6O64 - chains A and B; structure by X-ray diffraction, 2.00 A resolution.

[Chain A (and B)]
Protein: Spermidine synthase 2
From: Arabidopsis thaliana
Notes: EC 2.5.1.16; chain B of this document is another copy of the same molecule, construct and numbering; everything in this record applies to it too
UniProtKB: O48661 (SPD2_ARATH); numbering as in UniProt (aligned over 39-340)
Chain sequence (305 residues; row label = number of the first residue in the row):
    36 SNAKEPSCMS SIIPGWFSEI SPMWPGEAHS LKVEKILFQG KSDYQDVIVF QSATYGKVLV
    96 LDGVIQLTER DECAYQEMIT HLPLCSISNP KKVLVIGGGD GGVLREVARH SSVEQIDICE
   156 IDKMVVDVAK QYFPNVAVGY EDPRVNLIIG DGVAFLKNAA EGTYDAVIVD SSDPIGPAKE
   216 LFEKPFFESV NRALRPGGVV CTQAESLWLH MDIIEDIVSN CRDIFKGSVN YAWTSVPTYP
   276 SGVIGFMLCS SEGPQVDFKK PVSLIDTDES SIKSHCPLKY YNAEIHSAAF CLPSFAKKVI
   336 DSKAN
Disordered / not traced: 36-42, 211, 301-310, 338-340 (chain B: 36-41, 211-212, 301-304, 338-340)
Differences from the reference sequence: expression tag (36-38)
Swiss-Prot annotation at these positions:
  - active site: Asp205 (Proton acceptor)
  - binding site (S-adenosyl 3-(methylsulfanyl)propylamine): Gln80, Gln111, Asp135, Glu155, Asp186, Gly187, Asp205
  - binding site (putrescine): Tyr110, Asp205 to Asp208, Tyr274

[How chain A and chain B interact]
Contacting residue pairs (90):
  Ser45(A) with Ile47(B)
  Ser46(A) with Ile47(B); Ile48(B)
  Ile47(A) with Ser45(B), hydrogen bond (backbone-side chain); Ile47(B); Trp51(B), hydrophobic; Ser53(B)
  Ile48(A) with Ser53(B)
  Pro49(A) with Ile47(B)
  Trp51(A) with Gly61(B); Glu62(B); Ala63(B)
  Pro60(A) with Thr89(B), hydrogen bond (backbone-side chain)
  Gly61(A) with Trp51(B); Leu66(B); Lys67(B), hydrogen bond (backbone-backbone); Thr89(B)
  Glu62(A) with Trp51(B); His64(B), salt bridge; Ser65(B); Leu66(B); Tyr90(B), hydrogen bond
  Ala63(A) with Trp51(B); Ala63(B); His64(B); Ser65(B), hydrogen bond (backbone-backbone)
  His64(A) with Ala63(B); His64(B)
  Ser65(A) with Glu62(B); Ala63(B), hydrogen bond (backbone-backbone); Ser65(B), hydrogen bond
  Leu66(A) with Gly61(B); Glu62(B)
  Lys67(A) with Gly61(B), hydrogen bond (backbone-backbone)
  Thr89(A) with Pro60(B), hydrogen bond (side chain-backbone); Gly61(B)
  Tyr90(A) with Glu62(B), hydrogen bond; Leu244(B)
  Arg105(A) with Trp243(B), hydrogen bond (side chain-backbone); Leu244(B)
  Asp106(A) with Trp243(B)
  Ala109(A) with Trp243(B), hydrophobic
  Trp243(A) with Arg105(B), hydrogen bond (backbone-side chain); Asp106(B); Ala109(B), hydrophobic; Ser270(B), hydrogen bond; Pro272(B); Tyr315(B), hydrophobic
  Leu244(A) with Tyr90(B); Arg105(B)
  Trp268(A) with Ser270(B); Tyr315(B)
  Ser270(A) with Trp243(B), hydrogen bond; Trp268(B); Val278(B)
  Pro272(A) with Trp243(B); Ser276(B)
  Ser276(A) with Pro272(B)
  Val278(A) with Ser270(B)
  Lys314(A) with Ser329(B); Phe330(B), hydrogen bond (backbone-backbone)
  Tyr315(A) with Trp243(B), hydrophobic; Trp268(B); Pro328(B); Ser329(B), hydrogen bond (backbone-backbone)
  Tyr316(A) with Ser329(B), hydrogen bond (backbone-side chain)
  Asn317(A) with Leu327(B), hydrogen bond (side chain-backbone); Pro328(B); Ser329(B), hydrogen bond
  Glu319(A) with Cys326(B); Lys332(B), salt bridge
  Ile320(A) with Cys326(B)
  Ala323(A) with Ala323(B); Cys326(B), hydrophobic
  Cys326(A) with Glu319(B); Ile320(B); Ala323(B), hydrophobic
  Leu327(A) with Asn317(B), hydrogen bond (backbone-side chain); Ile320(B)
  Pro328(A) with Tyr315(B); Asn317(B); Ile320(B)
  Ser329(A) with Leu313(B); Lys314(B); Tyr315(B), hydrogen bond (backbone-backbone); Tyr316(B), hydrogen bond (side chain-backbone); Asn317(B), hydrogen bond
  Phe330(A) with Lys314(B), hydrogen bond (backbone-backbone)
  Lys332(A) with Asn317(B); Glu319(B), salt bridge
Also at the interface, not in a pair above, chain A (44 interface residues in all): Ala88, Cys108, Gly277, Lys294, Leu313
Also at the interface, not in a pair above, chain B (44 interface residues in all): Ile55, Ala88, Cys108, Gly277, Lys333

[Summary]
The chain A/chain B interface involves 44 residues from each chain, with 24 hydrogen bonds and 3 salt bridges.
Polar pairs include Glu62(A)-His64(B), Glu319(A)-Lys332(B) and Ile47(A)-Ser45(B). From UniProt: active-site
residue Asp205(A), 7 S-adenosyl 3-(methylsulfanyl)propylamine-binding residues and 6 putrescine-binding
residues on chain A.
Both chains are Spermidine synthase 2 (Arabidopsis thaliana). Entry 6O64 (Crystal Structure of Arabidopsis
thaliana Spermidine Synthase isoform 2 (AtSPDS2)) was determined by X-ray diffraction, deposited together with
6O63 and 6O65.
